4NSH - chain A; structure by X-ray diffraction, 2.10 A resolution.

Chain A:
Protein: Lysozyme C
From: Gallus gallus
Notes: EC 3.2.1.17
Reference sequence: P00698 (LYSC_CHICK); residues 1-129 here correspond to UniProt positions 19-147 (UniProt number = residue number + 18)
Chain sequence (129 residues; numbered 1 to 129; the number before each row is that of its first residue):
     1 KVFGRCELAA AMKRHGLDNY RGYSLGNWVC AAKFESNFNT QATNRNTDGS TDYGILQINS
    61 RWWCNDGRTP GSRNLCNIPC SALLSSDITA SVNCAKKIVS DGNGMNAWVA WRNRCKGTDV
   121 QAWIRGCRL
Disulfide bonds: Cys6-Cys127, Cys30-Cys115, Cys64-Cys80, Cys76-Cys94
Bound ions: carboplatin Pt site 1: Arg14, His15; carboplatin Pt site 2 near His15 (its only coordinating residue here)
Residues lining bound ligands:
  - carboplatin (QPT), molecule 1: Phe3, Ala11, Arg14, His15, Ser86, Asp87, Ile88, Thr89
  - carboplatin (QPT), molecule 2: Arg14, His15, Thr89, Val92, Asn93
UniProt features mapped onto this chain:
  - active site: Glu35, Asp52
  - binding site (substrate): Asp101
From the paper describing this entry:
  - binding site for carboplatin: His15

Summary:
Chain A binds carboplatin. Arg14 and His15 coordinate carboplatin Pt site 1. UniProt lists active-site
residues Glu35 and Asp52 and substrate-binding residue Asp101. From the paper: a binding site for carboplatin
at His15.
Chain A is Lysozyme C (Gallus gallus); the structure, Carboplatin binding to HEWL in 0.2M NH4SO4, 0.1M NaAc in
25% PEG 4000 at pH 4.6, was determined by X-ray diffraction (same publication as 4NSG, 4NSI, 4NSJ, 4LT0 and
4LT3).
